8WMO - chains C and D of the 6 polymer chains in the assembly; structure by X-ray diffraction, 2.89 A resolution.

== Chain C ==
Protein: Detyrosinated tubulin alpha-1B chain
From: Sus scrofa
Reference sequence: Q2XVP4 (TBA1B_PIG); residues 1-440 here = UniProt positions 1-440
Amino-acid sequence (440 residues; each row starts with the number of its first residue):
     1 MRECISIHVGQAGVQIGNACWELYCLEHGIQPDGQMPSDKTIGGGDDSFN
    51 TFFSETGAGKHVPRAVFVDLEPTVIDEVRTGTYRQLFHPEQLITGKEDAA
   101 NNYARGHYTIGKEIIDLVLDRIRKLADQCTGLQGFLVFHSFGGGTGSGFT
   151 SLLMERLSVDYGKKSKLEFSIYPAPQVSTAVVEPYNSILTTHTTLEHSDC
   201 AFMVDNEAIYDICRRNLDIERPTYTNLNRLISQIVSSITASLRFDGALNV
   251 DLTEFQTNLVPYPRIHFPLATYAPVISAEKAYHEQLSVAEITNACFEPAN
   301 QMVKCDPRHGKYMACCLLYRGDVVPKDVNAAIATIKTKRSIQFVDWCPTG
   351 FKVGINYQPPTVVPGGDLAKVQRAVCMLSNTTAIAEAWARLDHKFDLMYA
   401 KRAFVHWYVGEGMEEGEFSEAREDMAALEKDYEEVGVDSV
Bound ions: Ca2+: D39, T41, G44, E55
Small-molecule neighbours: GTP (guanosine-5'-triphosphate): G10, Q11, A12, Q15, I16, D69, D98, A99, A100, N101, S140, G142, G143, G144, T145, G146, I171, P173, V177, S178, T179, E183, N206, Y224, L227, N228, I231
UniProt features mapped onto this chain:
  - motif: M1 to C4 (MREC motif)
  - active site: E254
  - binding site (GTP): G10, Q11, A12, Q15, E71, A99, S140, G143, G144, T145, G146, T179, E183, N206, Y224, N228, L252
  - binding site (Mg(2+)): E71
  - modified residue: K40 (N6,N6,N6-trimethyllysine), S48 (Phosphoserine), S232 (Phosphoserine), Y282 (3'-nitrotyrosine), R339 (Omega-N-methylarginine), S439 (Phosphoserine)
  - cross-link (Glycyl lysine isopeptide (Lys-Gly)): K326 (interchain with G-Cter in ubiquitin), K370 (interchain with G-Cter in ubiquitin)

== Chain D ==
Protein: Tubulin beta chain
From: Sus scrofa
Reference sequence: A0A8D1UIR5 (A0A8D1UIR5_PIG); residues 1-445 here = UniProt positions 1-445
Amino-acid sequence (445 residues; each row starts with the number of its first residue):
     1 MREIVHIQAGQCGNQIGAKFWEVISDEHGIDPTGSYHGDSDLQLERINVY
    51 YNEATGNKYVPRAILVDLEPGTMDSVRSGPFGQIFRPDNFVFGQSGAGNN
   101 WAKGHYTEGAELVDSVLDVVRKESESCDCLQGFQLTHSLGGGTGSGMGTL
   151 LISKIREEYPDRIMNTFSVMPSPKVSDTVVEPYNATLSVHQLVENTDETY
   201 CIDNEALYDICFRTLKLTTPTYGDLNHLVSATMSGVTTCLRFPGQLNADL
   251 RKLAVNMVPFPRLHFFMPGFAPLTSRGSQQYRALTVPELTQQMFDSKNMM
   301 AACDPRHGRYLTVAAIFRGRMSMKEVDEQMLNVQNKNSSYFVEWIPNNVK
   351 TAVCDIPPRGLKMSATFIGNSTAIQELFKRISEQFTAMFRRKAFLHWYTG
   401 EGMDEMEFTEAESNMNDLVSEYQQYQDATADEQGEFEEEEGEDEA
Disordered / not traced: 55-56, 274-283, 432-445
Small-molecule neighbours: GTP (guanosine-5'-triphosphate): A9, G10, Q11, C12, Q15, I16, D67, E69, A97, G98, N99, S138, G140, G141, G142, T143, G144, V169, P171, V175, S176, E181, N204, L207, Y222, L225, N226

== Chain C / chain D interface ==
Pairs across the interface (45):
  Q11(C) - Q245(D)  hydrogen bond
  K96(C) - C129(D)
  E97(C) - R2(D)  salt bridge
  E97(C) - C129(D)
  D98(C) - K252(D)  salt bridge
  A100(C) - R251(D)
  A100(C) - K252(D)
  A100(C) - V255(D)
  N101(C) - K252(D)  hydrogen bond
  R105(C) - R251(D)
  P175(C) - N347(D)
  S178(C) - K350(D)
  T179(C) - N256(D)  hydrogen bond (backbone-side chain)
  A180(C) - N256(D)
  V181(C) - N256(D)  hydrogen bond (backbone-side chain)
  V181(C) - I345(D)  hydrophobic
  V181(C) - N347(D)
  V181(C) - K350(D)
  E220(C) - K324(D)
  Y224(C) - Q245(D)
  K394(C) - N347(D)  hydrogen bond
  L397(C) - E343(D)
  L397(C) - W344(D)
  L397(C) - P346(D)  hydrophobic
  L397(C) - A430(D)  hydrophobic
  M398(C) - W344(D)
  M398(C) - P346(D)
  K401(C) - F260(D)
  K401(C) - W344(D)
  K401(C) - A428(D)
  K401(C) - T429(D)  hydrogen bond (side chain-backbone)
  A403(C) - P259(D)
  A403(C) - F260(D)  hydrophobic
  F404(C) - V255(D)
  F404(C) - V258(D)
  F404(C) - P259(D)  hydrogen bond (backbone-backbone)
  F404(C) - T312(D)
  F404(C) - I345(D)  hydrophobic
  H406(C) - V258(D)  hydrogen bond (side chain-backbone)
  H406(C) - P259(D)  hydrogen bond (side chain-backbone)
  H406(C) - F260(D)
  H406(C) - P261(D)
  W407(C) - A254(D)  hydrogen bond (side chain-backbone)
  W407(C) - V255(D)
  W407(C) - V258(D)  hydrogen bond (side chain-backbone)
Also at the interface, not in a pair above, chain C (25 interface residues in all): V182, Y210, R402
Also at the interface, not in a pair above, chain D (28 interface residues in all): L246, N247, M257, D327, N348

== Overview ==
25 residues of chain C and 28 residues of chain D are in contact, with 11 hydrogen bonds and 2 salt bridges.
Among the polar pairs are E97(C)-R2(D), D98(C)-K252(D) and Q11(C)-Q245(D). Chain C binds GTP. Ligands of chain
D: GTP.
Here chain C is Detyrosinated tubulin alpha-1B chain and chain D is Tubulin beta chain, both from Sus scrofa.
Entry 8WMO (Crystal structure analysis of tubulin and heterocyclic podophyllotoxins complex for anticancer
agents) was determined by X-ray diffraction.
